5HRX - chain A; structure by X-ray diffraction, 1.73 A resolution.

[Chain A]
Name: Protein polybromo-1
Organism: Homo sapiens
Reference sequence: Q86U86 (PB1_HUMAN), isoform Q86U86-3; residues 645-766 here correspond to UniProt positions 613-734 (UniProt number = residue number - 32)
Amino-acid sequence (124 residues; row label = number of the first residue in the row):
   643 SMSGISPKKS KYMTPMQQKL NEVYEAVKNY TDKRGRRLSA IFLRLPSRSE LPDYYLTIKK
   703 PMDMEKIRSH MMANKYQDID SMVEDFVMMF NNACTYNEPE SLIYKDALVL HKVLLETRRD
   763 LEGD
Not modelled in the structure: 643-653, 764-766
Sequence notes: expression tag (643-644)
Small-molecule neighbours: 64F (1-butylisochromeno[3,4-c]pyrazol-5(3H)-one): I683, F684, R686, L687, P688, L693, Y696, M704, D705, M731, N734, A735, Y738, N739, I745
Curated features (UniProtKB/Swiss-Prot):
  - cross-link: K670 (Glycyl lysine isopeptide (Lys-Gly) (interchain with G-Cter in SUMO2))
Reported in the primary citation:
  - binding site for 64F: I683, P688, L693, N739, I745

[Summary]
Chain A binds compound 64F. The paper reports a binding site for 64F at I683, P688 and L693 among others.
Chain A is Protein polybromo-1 (Homo sapiens); the structure, Crystal structure of the fifth bromodomain of
human PB1 in complex with 1-butylisochromeno[3,4-c]pyrazol-5(2H)-one) compound, was determined by X-ray
diffraction together with 5HRV, 5HRW, 5II1, 5II2 and 5IID from the same study.
